PDB entry 3IHB | X-ray diffraction, 2.40 A resolution | chain A

[Chain A]
Molecule: Salt-tolerant glutaminase
From: Micrococcus luteus
Notes: EC 3.5.1.2
UniProt: Q4U1A6 (Q4U1A6_MICLU); numbering as in UniProt (aligned over 1-456)
Amino-acid sequence (456 residues; each row starts with the number of its first residue):
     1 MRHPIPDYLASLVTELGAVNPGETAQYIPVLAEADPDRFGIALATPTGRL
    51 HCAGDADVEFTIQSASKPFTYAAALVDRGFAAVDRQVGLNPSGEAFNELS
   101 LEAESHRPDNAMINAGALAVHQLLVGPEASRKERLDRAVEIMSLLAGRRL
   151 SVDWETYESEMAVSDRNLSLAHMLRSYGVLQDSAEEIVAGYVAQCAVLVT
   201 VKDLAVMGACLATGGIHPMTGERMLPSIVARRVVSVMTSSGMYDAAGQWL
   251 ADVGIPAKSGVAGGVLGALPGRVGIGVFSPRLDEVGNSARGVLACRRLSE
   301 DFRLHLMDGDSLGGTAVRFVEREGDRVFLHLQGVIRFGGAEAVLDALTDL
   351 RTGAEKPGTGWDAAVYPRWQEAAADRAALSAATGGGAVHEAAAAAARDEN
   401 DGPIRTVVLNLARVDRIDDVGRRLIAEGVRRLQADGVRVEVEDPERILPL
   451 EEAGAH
Unresolved in the structure: 451-456
Small-molecule neighbours: glutamic acid (GLU): Tyr27, Gln63, Ser64, Asn114, Glu160, Asn167, Tyr191, Cys195, Ser259, Gly260, Val261

[In short]
Bound to chain A: glutamic acid.
Chain A is Salt-tolerant glutaminase (Micrococcus luteus); the structure, Crystal Structure Analysis of Mglu
in its tris and glutamate form, was determined by X-ray diffraction together with 3IH8, 3IH9, 3IHA and 3IF5
from the same study.
